PDB entry 9LVY | X-ray diffraction, 2.85 A resolution | chains B and D of the 4 polymer chains in the assembly

== Chain B (and D) ==
Name: Insulin B chain
Source organism: Homo sapiens
Notes: chain D of this document is another copy of the same molecule, construct and numbering; everything in this record applies to it too
UniProtKB: P01308 (INS_HUMAN); residues 1-29 here correspond to UniProt positions 25-53 (UniProt number = residue number + 24)
Sequence (29 residues; numbered 1 to 29; the number before each row is that of its first residue):
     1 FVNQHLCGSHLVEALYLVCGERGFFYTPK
Covalent attachments: myristic acid (MYR) linked to K29
Metal / ion sites: Zn2+ near H10 (its only coordinating residue here)
Residues lining bound ligands: phenol (IPH): V2, H5, H10, L11, A14

== Interface between chain B and chain D ==
Pairs across the interface (25):
  H5(B) with Y16(D), hydrogen bond (backbone-side chain); L17(D)
  G8(B) with Y16(D)
  S9(B) with E13(D); Y16(D)
  V12(B) with V12(D), hydrophobic; Y16(D), hydrophobic; F24(D), hydrophobic
  Y16(B) with H5(D), hydrogen bond (side chain-backbone); G8(D); S9(D); V12(D), hydrophobic; Y26(D)
  G20(B) with P28(D)
  E21(B) with P28(D)
  G23(B) with Y26(D)
  F24(B) with V12(D), hydrophobic; F24(D), hydrophobic; F25(D); Y26(D), hydrogen bond (backbone-backbone)
  F25(B) with F24(D); F25(D), hydrophobic
  Y26(B) with Y16(D), hydrophobic; G23(D); F24(D), hydrogen bond (backbone-backbone)
Also at the interface, not in a pair above, chain B (16 interface residues in all): Q4, L17, R22, P28, K29
Also at the interface, not in a pair above, chain D (14 interface residues in all): Q4, E21

== Summary ==
16 residues of chain B and 14 residues of chain D are in contact; the contacts include 4 hydrogen bonds. Polar
pairs include H5(B)-Y16(D) and F24(B)-Y26(D). Ligands of chain B: phenol. Covalently linked myristic acid: at
K29(B).
Both chains are Insulin B chain (Homo sapiens). Entry 9LVY (hexamer form of insulin detemir at ambient
temperature) was determined by X-ray diffraction.
